2IVX - chain A; structure by X-ray diffraction, 1.80 A resolution.

[Chain A]
Protein: Cyclin-T2
From: Homo sapiens
UniProt: O60583 (CCNT2_HUMAN); residue numbers follow UniProt; this construct covers 7-263
Chain sequence (257 residues; row label = number of the first residue in the row):
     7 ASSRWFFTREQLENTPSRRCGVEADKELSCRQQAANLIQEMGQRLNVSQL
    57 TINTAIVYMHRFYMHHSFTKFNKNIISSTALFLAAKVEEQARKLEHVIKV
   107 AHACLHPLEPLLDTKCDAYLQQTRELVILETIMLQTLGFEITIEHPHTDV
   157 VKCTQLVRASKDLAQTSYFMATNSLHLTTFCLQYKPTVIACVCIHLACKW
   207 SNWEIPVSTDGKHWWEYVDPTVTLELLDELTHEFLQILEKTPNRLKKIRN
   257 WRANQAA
Unresolved in the structure: 263
Differences from the reference sequence: engineered mutation Arg-130 (Gln in O60583)
Curated features (UniProtKB/Swiss-Prot):
  - mutagenesis: Asn-260 (N260C: Activation of HIV-1 Tat function)

[In short]
Curated annotation (UniProt) lists one mutagenesis site.
Chain A is Cyclin-T2 (Homo sapiens); the structure, Crystal structure of human cyclin T2 at 1.8 A resolution,
was determined by X-ray diffraction, deposited together with 3BLH, 3BLQ and 3BLR.
